7E9G - chains S and E of the 8 polymer chains in the assembly; structure by electron microscopy, 3.50 A resolution.

[Chain S]
Protein: Metabotropic glutamate receptor 2
From: Homo sapiens
Notes: engineered mutation(s): S601A
UniProtKB: Q14416 (GRM2_HUMAN); residue numbers follow UniProt; this construct covers 19-825
Chain sequence (817 residues; each row starts with the number of its first residue):
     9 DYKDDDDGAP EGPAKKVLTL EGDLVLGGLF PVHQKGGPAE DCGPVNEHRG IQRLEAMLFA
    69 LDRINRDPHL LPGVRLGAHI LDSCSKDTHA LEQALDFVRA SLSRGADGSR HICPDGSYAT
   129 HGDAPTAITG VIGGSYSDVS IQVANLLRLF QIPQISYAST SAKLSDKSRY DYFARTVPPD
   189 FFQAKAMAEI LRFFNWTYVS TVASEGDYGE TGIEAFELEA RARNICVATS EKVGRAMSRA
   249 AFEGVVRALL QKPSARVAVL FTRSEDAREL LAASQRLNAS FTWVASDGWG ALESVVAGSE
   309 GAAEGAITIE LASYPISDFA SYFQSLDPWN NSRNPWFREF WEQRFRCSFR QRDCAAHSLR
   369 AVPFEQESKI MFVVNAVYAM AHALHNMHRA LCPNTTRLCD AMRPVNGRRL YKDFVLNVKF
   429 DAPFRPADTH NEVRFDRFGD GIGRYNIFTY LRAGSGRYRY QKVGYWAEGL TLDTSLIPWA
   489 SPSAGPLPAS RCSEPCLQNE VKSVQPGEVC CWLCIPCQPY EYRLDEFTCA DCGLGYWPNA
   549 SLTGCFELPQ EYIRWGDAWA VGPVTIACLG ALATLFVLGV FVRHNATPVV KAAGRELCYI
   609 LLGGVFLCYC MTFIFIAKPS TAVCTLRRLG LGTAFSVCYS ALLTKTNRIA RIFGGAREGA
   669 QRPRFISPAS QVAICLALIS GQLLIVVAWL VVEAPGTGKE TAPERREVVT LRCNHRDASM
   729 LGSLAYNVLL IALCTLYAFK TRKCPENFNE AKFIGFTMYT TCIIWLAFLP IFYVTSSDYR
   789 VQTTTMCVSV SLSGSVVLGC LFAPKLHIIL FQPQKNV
Disordered / not traced: 9-22, 111-133, 658-674, 818-825
Construct notes: expression tag (9-18); conflict Ala601 (Ser in Q14416)
Disulfide bonds: Cys50-Cys92, Cys234-Cys518, Cys355-Cys362, Cys400-Cys407, Cys500-Cys519, Cys504-Cys522, Cys525-Cys537, Cys540-Cys553, Cys632-Cys721
Ligand contacts: 40F ((1S,2S,5R,6S)-2-aminobicyclo[3.1.0]hexane-2,6-dicarboxylic acid): Arg57, Arg61, Ser143, Tyr144, Ser145, Ala166, Ser167, Thr168, Ser169, Tyr216, Arg271, Asp295, Gly296, Glu375, Lys377
Curated features (UniProtKB/Swiss-Prot):
  - region: Ala677 to Ala685 (Important for interaction with HTR2A)
  - binding site (L-glutamate): Arg57, Arg61, Ser145, Ala166, Thr168, Asp295, Lys377
  - glycosylation (N-linked (GlcNAc...) asparagine): Asn203, Asn286, Asn338, Asn402, Asn547
  - mutagenesis: Ala677 (A677S: Impairs interaction with HTR2A), Ala681 (A681F: Impairs interaction with HTR2A), Ala685 (A685G: Impairs interaction with HTR2A)

[Chain E]
Protein: DN13
From: Lama glama
Chain sequence (124 residues; numbered 1 to 124; the number before each row is that of its first residue):
     1 QVQLVQSGGG LVQAGGSLRL SCAASVRFFS INTMGWYRQA PGKQRELVAD ITSSGSTNYA
    61 DSGKGRFTIS RDNAKNTVYL QMNRLKPEDT AVYYCHADYK YTTHNTAWGQ GTQVTVSSLE
   121 VLFQ
Disordered / not traced: 1, 119-124
Disulfide bonds: Cys22-Cys95

[Chain S / chain E interface]
Contacting residue pairs (20):
  Pro187(S) with Arg27(E)
  Phe189(S) with Arg27(E); Phe28(E), hydrophobic; Tyr101(E)
  Phe190(S) with Arg27(E); Phe28(E), hydrophobic
  Lys193(S) with Phe28(E)
  Glu222(S) with Thr102(E)
  Ala223(S) with Tyr101(E), hydrophobic
  Leu226(S) with Tyr101(E), hydrophobic; Thr102(E)
  Glu227(S) with Tyr101(E), hydrogen bond
  Asp444(S) with Arg27(E), salt bridge
  Arg445(S) with Gln3(E), hydrogen bond (backbone-side chain); Ser25(E), hydrogen bond; Arg27(E)
  Phe446(S) with Val2(E); Gln3(E); Arg27(E)
  Asp448(S) with Arg27(E), salt bridge
Also at the interface, not in a pair above, chain S (13 interface residues in all): Lys175
Also at the interface, not in a pair above, chain E (9 interface residues in all): Phe29, Lys100

[Summary]
13 residues of chain S and 9 residues of chain E are in contact; the contacts include 3 hydrogen bonds and 2
salt bridges. Among the polar pairs are Asp444(S)-Arg27(E), Asp448(S)-Arg27(E) and Glu227(S)-Tyr101(E). Bound
to chain S: compound 40F.
Here chain S is Metabotropic glutamate receptor 2 (Homo sapiens) and chain E is DN13 (Lama glama). Entry 7E9G
(Cryo-EM structure of Gi-bound metabotropic glutamate receptor mGlu2) was determined by electron microscopy
(same publication as 7E9H).
